8SZM - chains H and E of the 14 polymer chains in the assembly; structure by X-ray diffraction, 2.35 A resolution.

[Chain H (and E)]
Protein: ATP-dependent Clp protease proteolytic subunit
From: Escherichia coli
Notes: EC 3.4.21.92; chain E of this document is another copy of the same molecule, construct and numbering; everything in this record applies to it too
UniProtKB: C3TLT2 (C3TLT2_ECOLX); numbering as in UniProt (aligned over 1-207)
Sequence (207 residues; row label = number of the first residue in the row):
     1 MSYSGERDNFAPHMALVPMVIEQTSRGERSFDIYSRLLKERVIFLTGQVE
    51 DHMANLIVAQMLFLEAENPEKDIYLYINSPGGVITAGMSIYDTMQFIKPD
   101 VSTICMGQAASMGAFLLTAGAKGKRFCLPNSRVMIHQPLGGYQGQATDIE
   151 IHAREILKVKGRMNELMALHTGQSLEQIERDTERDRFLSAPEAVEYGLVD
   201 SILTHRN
Disordered / not traced: 1-16, 22-30 (chain E: 1-15, 21-30)

[Interface between chain H and chain E]
Pairs across the interface (39; chain H residue first):
  Gln137(H) - Gln145(E)  hydrogen bond
  Gln137(H) - Ala146(E)  hydrogen bond (side chain-backbone)
  Gln137(H) - Thr147(E)  hydrogen bond
  Pro138(H) - Gln145(E)
  Pro138(H) - Ala146(E)  hydrogen bond (backbone-backbone)
  Leu139(H) - Gly144(E)
  Leu139(H) - Gln145(E)
  Gly140(H) - Gln143(E)
  Gly140(H) - Gly144(E)  hydrogen bond (backbone-backbone)
  Gly140(H) - Ile149(E)
  Gly141(H) - Tyr142(E)
  Gly141(H) - Gln143(E)
  Tyr142(H) - Gly141(E)
  Tyr142(H) - Tyr142(E)  hydrogen bond (backbone-backbone)
  Gln143(H) - Gly140(E)
  Gly144(H) - Leu139(E)
  Gly144(H) - Gly140(E)  hydrogen bond (backbone-backbone)
  Gln145(H) - Gln137(E)  hydrogen bond
  Gln145(H) - Pro138(E)
  Gln145(H) - Leu139(E)
  Gln145(H) - Glu183(E)
  Ala146(H) - Gln137(E)  hydrogen bond (backbone-side chain)
  Ala146(H) - Pro138(E)  hydrogen bond (backbone-backbone)
  Ala146(H) - Leu157(E)
  Thr147(H) - Gln137(E)  hydrogen bond
  Thr147(H) - Lys160(E)  hydrogen bond
  Thr147(H) - Glu183(E)  hydrogen bond
  Ile149(H) - Gly140(E)
  Ile149(H) - Gly141(E)
  Ile149(H) - Ile156(E)  hydrophobic
  Glu150(H) - Leu157(E)
  Ala153(H) - Ile149(E)  hydrophobic
  Ala153(H) - Ala153(E)  hydrophobic
  Ile156(H) - Ile149(E)  hydrophobic
  Leu157(H) - Ala146(E)
  Leu157(H) - Glu150(E)
  Lys160(H) - Thr147(E)  hydrogen bond
  Glu183(H) - Gln145(E)  hydrogen bond (backbone-side chain)
  Glu183(H) - Thr147(E)  hydrogen bond
Interface residues without a listed pair, chain H (19 interface residues in all): Arg184
Interface residues without a listed pair, chain E (20 interface residues in all): His136, Asp185

[Overview]
19 residues of chain H face 20 of chain E across their interface; the contacts include 16 hydrogen bonds.
Polar contacts include Gln137(H)-Gln145(E), Gln137(H)-Ala146(E) and Gln137(H)-Thr147(E).
Chain H and chain E are both ATP-dependent Clp protease proteolytic subunit (Escherichia coli); the structure,
Crystal structure of E. coli ClpP protease in complex with phosphine oxide compound ACP6-12, was determined by
X-ray diffraction (same publication as 8SZN).
